PDB entry 8R35 | electron microscopy, 3.12 A resolution | chains A and B

[Chain A (and B)]
Molecule: Low-affinity phosphate transporter PHO90
Source organism: Saccharomyces cerevisiae
Notes: chain B of this document is another copy of the same molecule, construct and numbering; everything in this record applies to it too
UniProt: P39535 (PHO90_YEAST); residues 1-881 here = UniProt positions 1-881
Chain sequence (881 residues; row label = number of the first residue in the row):
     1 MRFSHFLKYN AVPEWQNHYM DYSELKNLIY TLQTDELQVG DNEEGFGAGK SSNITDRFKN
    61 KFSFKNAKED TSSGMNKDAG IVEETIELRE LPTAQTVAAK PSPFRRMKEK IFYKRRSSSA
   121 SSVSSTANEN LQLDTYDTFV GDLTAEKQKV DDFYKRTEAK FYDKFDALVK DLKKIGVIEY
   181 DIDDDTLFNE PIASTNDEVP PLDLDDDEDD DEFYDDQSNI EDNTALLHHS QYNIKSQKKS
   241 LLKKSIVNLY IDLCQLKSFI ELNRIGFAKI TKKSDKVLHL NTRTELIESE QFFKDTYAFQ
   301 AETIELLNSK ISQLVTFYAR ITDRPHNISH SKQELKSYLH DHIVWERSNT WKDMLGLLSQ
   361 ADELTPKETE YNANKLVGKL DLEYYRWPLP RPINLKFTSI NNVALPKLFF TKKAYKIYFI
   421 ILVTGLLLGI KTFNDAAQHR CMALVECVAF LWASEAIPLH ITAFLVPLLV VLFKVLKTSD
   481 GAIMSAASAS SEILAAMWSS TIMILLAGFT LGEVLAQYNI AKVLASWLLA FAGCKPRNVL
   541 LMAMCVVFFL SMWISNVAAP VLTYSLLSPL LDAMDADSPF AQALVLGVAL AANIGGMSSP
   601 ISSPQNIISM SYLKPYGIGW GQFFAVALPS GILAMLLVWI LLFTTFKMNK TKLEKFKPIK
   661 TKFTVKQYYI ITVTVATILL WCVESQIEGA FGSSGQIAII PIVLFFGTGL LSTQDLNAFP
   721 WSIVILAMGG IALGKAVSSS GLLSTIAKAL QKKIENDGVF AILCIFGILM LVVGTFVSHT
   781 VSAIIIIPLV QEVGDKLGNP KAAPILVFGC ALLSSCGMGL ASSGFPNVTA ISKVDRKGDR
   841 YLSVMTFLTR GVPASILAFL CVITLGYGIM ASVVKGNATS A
Unresolved in the structure: 1-406, 878-881 (chain B: 1-377, 386-403, 878-881)
Reported in the primary citation:
  - contacts within the chain: Lys614-Glu688
  - mutagenesis - N556A, S815A: decreased catalytic activity on phosphate transport
  - specificity-determining residues: Gln605, His779 (proposed by the authors, not directly observed)

[How chain A and chain B interact]
Residue-residue contacts (79; chain A residue first):
  Lys413(A) with Gly707(B), hydrogen bond (side chain-backbone)
  Pro458(A) with Gly707(B)
  His460(A) with Thr713(B); Leu716(B)
  Ile461(A) with Phe706(B), hydrophobic
  Phe464(A) with Met503(B), hydrophobic; Leu506(B), hydrophobic; Ile699(B); Ile702(B), hydrophobic
  Leu465(A) with Val703(B), hydrophobic
  Pro467(A) with Gln696(B)
  Leu468(A) with Gln696(B)
  Val471(A) with Ala690(B); Phe691(B); Gln696(B)
  Leu472(A) with Ala690(B)
  Ala486(A) with Glu688(B); Gly689(B); Gly692(B)
  Ala487(A) with Gly692(B)
  Ser490(A) with Ser693(B), hydrogen bond; Gln696(B), hydrogen bond
  Ile493(A) with Gln696(B)
  Leu494(A) with Trp498(B); Ser499(B); Ser500(B); Met503(B), hydrophobic; Gln696(B)
  Ala495(A) with Ala495(B); Trp498(B)
  Met497(A) with Trp498(B)
  Trp498(A) with Leu494(B); Ala495(B); Met497(B); Trp498(B), hydrophobic
  Ser500(A) with Leu494(B)
  Leu506(A) with Phe464(B), hydrophobic
  Gln517(A) with Gly378(B)
  Tyr518(A) with Gly378(B); Lys379(B); Leu380(B), hydrophobic
  Thr664(A) with Leu380(B); Asp381(B)
  Val665(A) with Tyr384(B)
  Lys666(A) with Lys379(B), hydrogen bond (side chain-backbone); Leu380(B); Leu382(B)
  Gln667(A) with Leu380(B)
  Glu688(A) with Ala486(B); Ala487(B)
  Gly689(A) with Lys474(B); Ala486(B)
  Ala690(A) with Leu472(B)
  Phe691(A) with Val471(B); Ser490(B)
  Gly692(A) with Ala486(B); Ala487(B); Ser490(B)
  Ser693(A) with Ser490(B), hydrogen bond
  Gln696(A) with Pro467(B); Leu468(B); Val471(B); Ser490(B), hydrogen bond; Leu494(B)
  Ile699(A) with Phe464(B); Leu468(B), hydrophobic
  Ile702(A) with Phe464(B), hydrophobic
  Val703(A) with Leu465(B), hydrophobic
  Phe706(A) with Ile461(B), hydrophobic
  Gly707(A) with Lys413(B), hydrogen bond (backbone-side chain)
  Thr713(A) with His460(B), hydrogen bond
  Leu716(A) with His460(B)
  Asn717(A) with Asn717(B); Phe719(B); Trp721(B), hydrogen bond (side chain-backbone)
  Trp721(A) with Asn717(B); Trp721(B)
  Ser722(A) with Thr713(B); Asn717(B)
Also at the interface, not in a pair above, chain A (51 interface residues in all): Ile457, Ser499, Met503, Ile700, Thr708, Phe719, Ile725, Met728
Also at the interface, not in a pair above, chain B (52 interface residues in all): Ile457, Pro458, Ile493, Ile700, Pro720, Ser722, Ile725, Met728

[Overview]
The interface between chain A and chain B involves 51 residues on one side and 52 on the other; the contacts
include 9 hydrogen bonds. Polar contacts include Lys413(A)-Gly707(B), Ser490(A)-Ser693(B) and
Ser490(A)-Gln696(B). From the paper: N556A and S815A of chain A reduce catalytic activity on phosphate
transport; specificity determinants Gln605(A) and His779(A).
Chain A and chain B are both Low-affinity phosphate transporter PHO90 (Saccharomyces cerevisiae); the
structure, CryoEM structure of the asymmetric Pho90 dimer from yeast without substrates, was determined by
electron microscopy together with 8R33 and 8R34 from the same study.
